Entry 1Y4F (X-ray diffraction, 2.00 A resolution); this record covers chains A and C of the 4 polymer chains in the assembly.

# Chain A (and C)
Molecule: Hemoglobin alpha chain
From: Homo sapiens
Notes: chain C of this document is another copy of the same molecule, construct and numbering; everything in this record applies to it too
UniProtKB: P69905 (HBA_HUMAN); residues 1-141 here = UniProt positions 1-141
Chain sequence (141 residues; row label = number of the first residue in the row):
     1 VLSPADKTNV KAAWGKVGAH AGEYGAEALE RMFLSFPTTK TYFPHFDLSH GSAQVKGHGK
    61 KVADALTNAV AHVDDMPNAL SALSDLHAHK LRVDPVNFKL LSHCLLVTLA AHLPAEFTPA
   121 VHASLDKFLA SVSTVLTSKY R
Curated features (UniProtKB/Swiss-Prot):
  - site: Lys61 (Not glycated)
  - natural variant: Asp6 (A6D: In J-Toronto; this construct carries the variant), Ala13 (A13D: In J-Paris 1/J-Aljezur), Glu27 (A27E: In Shenyang; this construct carries the variant), Lys61 (K61N: In Zambia; deletion: In Clinic), Asp64 (A64D: In Pontoise; this construct carries the variant), Asp75 (D75A: In Lille; D75G: In Chapel Hill; D75N: In G-Pest), Ala111 (A111D: In Petah Tikva)
Metal / ion sites: heme Fe near His87 (its only coordinating residue here)
Residues lining bound ligands: heme (HEM): Met32, Thr39, Tyr42, Phe43, His45, Phe46, His58, Lys61, Val62, Ala65, Leu66, Leu83, Leu86, His87, Leu91, Val93, Asn97, Phe98, Leu101, Val132, Leu136

# Interface between chain A and chain C
Pairs across the interface (5; chain A residue first):
  Asp126(A) with Arg141(C), salt bridge
  Lys127(A) with Arg141(C), hydrogen bond (side chain-backbone)
  Arg141(A) with Asp126(C), salt bridge; Lys127(C), hydrogen bond (backbone-side chain); Ala130(C)
Other interface residues (no listed pair), chain A (6 interface residues in all): Val1, Ala130, Ser138
Other interface residues (no listed pair), chain C (5 interface residues in all): Val1

# Summary
6 residues of chain A face 5 of chain C across their interface; the contacts include 2 hydrogen bonds and 2
salt bridges. Polar pairs include Asp126(A)-Arg141(C) and Lys127(A)-Arg141(C). Chain A binds heme.
Both chains are Hemoglobin alpha chain (Homo sapiens). Entry 1Y4F (T-To-T(High) quaternary transitions in
human hemoglobin: betaW37A deoxy low-salt (10 test sets)) was determined by X-ray diffraction (same
publication as 1XXT, 1XY0, 1XZ5, 1XZ7, 1XZU, 1XZV and 45 further entries).
